9FQT - chains A and B; structure by electron microscopy, 3.50 A resolution.

Chain A:
Protein: High affinity cationic amino acid transporter 1, Green fluorescent protein
Source organism: Mus musculus
Reference sequence: chimeric construct of Q09143, P42212: residues 13-622 from Q09143 (CTR1_MOUSE) positions 13-622 (same numbers); residues 635-871 from P42212 positions 2-238 (UniProt number = residue number - 633)
Amino-acid sequence (902 residues; numbered 13 to 914; the number before each row is that of its first residue):
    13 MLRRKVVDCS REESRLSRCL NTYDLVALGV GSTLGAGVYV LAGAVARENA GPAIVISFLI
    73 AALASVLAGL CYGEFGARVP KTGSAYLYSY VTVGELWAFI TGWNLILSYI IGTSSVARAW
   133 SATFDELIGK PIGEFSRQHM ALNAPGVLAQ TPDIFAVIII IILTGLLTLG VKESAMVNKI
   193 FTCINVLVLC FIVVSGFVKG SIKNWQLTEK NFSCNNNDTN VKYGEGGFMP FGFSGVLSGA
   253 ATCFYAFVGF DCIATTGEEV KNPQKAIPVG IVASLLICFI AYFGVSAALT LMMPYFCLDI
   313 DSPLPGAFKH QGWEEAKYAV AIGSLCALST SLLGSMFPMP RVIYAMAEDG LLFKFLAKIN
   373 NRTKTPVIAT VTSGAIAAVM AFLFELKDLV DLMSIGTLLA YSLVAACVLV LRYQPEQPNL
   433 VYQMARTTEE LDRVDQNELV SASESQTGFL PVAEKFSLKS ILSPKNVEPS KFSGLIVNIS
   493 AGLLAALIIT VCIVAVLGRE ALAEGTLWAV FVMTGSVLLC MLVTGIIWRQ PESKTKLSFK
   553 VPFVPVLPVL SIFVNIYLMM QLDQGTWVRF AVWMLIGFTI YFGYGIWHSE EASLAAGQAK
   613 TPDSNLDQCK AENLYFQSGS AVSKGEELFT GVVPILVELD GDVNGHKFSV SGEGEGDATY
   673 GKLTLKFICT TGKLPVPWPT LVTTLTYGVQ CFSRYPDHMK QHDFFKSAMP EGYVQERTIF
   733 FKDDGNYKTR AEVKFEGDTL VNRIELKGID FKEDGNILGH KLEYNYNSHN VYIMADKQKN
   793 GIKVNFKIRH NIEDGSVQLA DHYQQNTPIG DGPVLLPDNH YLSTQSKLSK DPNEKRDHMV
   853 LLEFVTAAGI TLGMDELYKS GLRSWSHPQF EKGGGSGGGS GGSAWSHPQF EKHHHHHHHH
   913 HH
Disordered / not traced: 13-32, 431-465, 605-914
Construct notes: linker (623-634); conflict Leu697 (Phe64 in P42212), Thr698 (Ser65 in P42212), Lys839 (Ala206 in P42212), Leu864 (His231 in P42212); expression tag (872-914)
Covalent attachments: N-acetylglucosamine (NAG) linked to Asn223, Asn229
Swiss-Prot annotation at these positions:
  - modified residue: Ser616 (Phosphoserine), Tyr699 (Z: -2,3-didehydrotyrosine)
  - glycosylation (N-linked (GlcNAc...) asparagine): Asn223, Asn229

Chain B:
Protein: Surface protein
Source organism: Murine leukemia virus
Reference sequence: P03390 (ENV_MLVF5); residues 1-236 here correspond to UniProt positions 35-270 (UniProt number = residue number + 34)
Amino-acid sequence (276 residues; row label = number of the first residue in the row; numbers below 1 keep their minus sign (Met-30 is residue -30)):
   -30 MGILPSPGMP ALLSLVSLLS VLLMGCVAET GAAPGSSPHQ VYNITWEVTN GDRETVWAIS
    30 GNHPLWTWWP VLTPDLCMLA LSGPPHWGLE YQAPYSSPPG PPCCSGSSGS SAGCSRDCDE
    90 PLTSLTPRCN TAWNRLKLDQ VTHKSSEGFY VCPGSHRPRE AKSCGGPDSF YCASWGCETT
   150 GRVYWKPSSS WDYITVDNNL TTSQAVQVCK DNKWCNPLAI QFTNAGKQVT SWTTGHYWGL
   210 RLYVSGRDPG LTFGIRLRYQ NLGPRVPGTK HHHHHH
Disordered / not traced: -30 to 8, 232-245
Construct notes: initiating methionine (-30); expression tag (-29 to 0, 237-245)
Cystine bridges: Cys46-Cys98, Cys72-Cys87, Cys73-Cys83, Cys121-Cys141, Cys133-Cys146, Cys178-Cys184
Covalent attachments: glycan linked to Asn12; N-acetylglucosamine (NAG) linked to Asn168
Swiss-Prot annotation at these positions:
  - binding site (Zn(2+)): His55, Asp86
  - glycosylation (N-linked (GlcNAc...) asparagine): Asn12, Asn168

How chain A and chain B interact:
Pairs across the interface (31; chain A residue first):
  Glu60(A) with Arg85(B), salt bridge
  Glu221(A) with Gly57(B); Asn99(B), hydrogen bond
  Lys222(A) with Gln61(B)
  Phe224(A) with Trp102(B), hydrophobic
  Asp230(A) with Gly82(B), hydrogen bond (backbone-backbone)
  Thr231(A) with Ser80(B)
  Asn232(A) with Cys73(B); Cys83(B), hydrogen bond (backbone-backbone); Arg85(B), hydrogen bond (backbone-side chain)
  Val233(A) with Gly82(B); Cys83(B), hydrogen bond (backbone-backbone); Ser84(B); Arg85(B), hydrogen bond (backbone-backbone)
  Lys234(A) with Arg85(B); Asp86(B)
  Tyr235(A) with Pro70(B), hydrophobic; Gly82(B), hydrogen bond (side chain-backbone); Ser84(B); Asp86(B), hydrogen bond (backbone-side chain); Trp102(B), hydrophobic
  Gly236(A) with Asp86(B), hydrogen bond (backbone-side chain); Trp102(B), hydrogen bond (backbone-side chain)
  Glu237(A) with Ser93(B); Leu94(B); Thr95(B), hydrogen bond (side chain-backbone); Arg97(B), salt bridge; Asn103(B), hydrogen bond
  Phe243(A) with Ser93(B), hydrogen bond (backbone-side chain)
  Gly244(A) with Ser93(B)
  Glu516(A) with Ser115(B), hydrogen bond
Other interface residues (no listed pair), chain A (19 interface residues in all): Cys226, Asn229, Ser246, Glu512
Other interface residues (no listed pair), chain B (22 interface residues in all): Pro68, Ala81, Thr92, Thr100

Overview:
19 residues of chain A and 22 residues of chain B are in contact; the contacts include 14 hydrogen bonds and 2
salt bridges. Polar contacts include Glu60(A)-Arg85(B), Glu237(A)-Arg97(B) and Glu221(A)-Asn99(B). Covalently
linked N-acetylglucosamine: at Asn223(A) and Asn229(A). Covalently linked N-acetylglucosamine: at Asn168(B).
Chain A is High affinity cationic amino acid transporter 1, Green fluorescent protein (Mus musculus) and chain
B is Surface protein (Murine leukemia virus); the structure, Cryo-EM structure of MmCAT1 bound with FrMLV-RBD
in the apo inward-open state, was determined by electron microscopy.
